PDB entry 4AQY | X-ray diffraction, 3.50 A resolution | chains A and M of the 23 polymer chains in the assembly

Chain A:
Molecule: 16S ribosomal RNA
Organism: Thermus thermophilus
Sequence (1522 nucleotides; numbered 0 to 1544 plus 21 insertion-coded residues; 44 numbers in that range are skipped by the numbering (no residue carries them; nothing is unmodelled there); the number before each row is that of its first residue; a row labelled like 189A-189L holds insertion residues (189A, then the next letters in order); numbering starts at 0):
     0 UUUGUUGGAG AGUUUGAUCC UGGCUCAGGG UGAACGCUGG CGGCGUGCCU AAGACAUGCA
    60 AGUCGUGCGG GCCG
    76 CGGGGUUUU
    88 ACUCCG
    96 UGGUCAGCGG CGGACGGGUG AGUAACGCGU GGGU
  129A G
   130 ACCUACCCGG AAGAGGGGGA CAACCCGGGG AAACUCGGGC UAAUCCCCCA UGUGGACCCG
189A-189L CCCCUUGGGGUG
   190 UGUCCAAAGG GCUUU
   216 GCCCGCUUCC GGAUGGGCCC GCGUCCCAUC AGCUAGUUGG UGGGGUAAUG GCCCACCAAG
   276 GCGACGACGG GUAGCCGGUC UGAGAGGAUG GCCGGCCACA GGGGCACUGA GACACGGGCC
   336 CCACUCCUAC GGGAGGCAGC AGUUAGGAAU CUUCCGCAAU GGGCGCAAGC CUGACGGAGC
   396 GACGCCGCUU GGAGGAAGAA GCCCUUCGGG GUGUAAACUC CUGA
   441 ACCCGGGACG AAACCCCC
   460 GA
   470 CGAGGGGA
   479 CUGACGGUAC CGGGGUAA
   498 UAGCGCCGGC CAACUCCGUG CCAGCAGCCG CGGUAAUACG GAGGGCGCGA GCGUUACCCG
   558 GAUUCACUGG GCGUAAAGGG CGUGUAGGCG GCCUGGGGCG UCCCAUGUGA AAGACCACGG
   618 CUCAACCGUG GGGGAGCGUG GGAUACGCUC AGGCUAGACG GUGGGAGAGG GUGGUGGAAU
   678 UCCCGGAGUA GCGGUGAAAU GCGCAGAUAC CGGGAGGAAC GCCGAUGGCG AAGGCAGCCA
   738 CCUGGUCCAC CCGUGACGCU GAGGCGCGAA AGCGUGGGGA GCAAACCGGA UUAGAUACCC
   798 GGGUAGUCCA CGCCCUAAAC GAUGCGCGCU AGGUCUCUGG GUCU
   848 CCUGGGGGCC GAAGCUAACG CGUUAAGCGC GCCGCCUGGG GAGUACGGCC GCAAGGCUGA
   908 AACUCAAAGG AAUUGACGGG GGCCCGCACA AGCGGUGGAG CAUGUGGUUU AAUUCGAAGC
   968 AACGCGAAGA ACCUUACCAG GCCUUGACAU GCUA
 1001A G
  1002 GGAACCCGGG UGAAAGCCUG GGGUGCCCC
1030A-1030D GCGA
  1031 GGGGAGCCCU AGCACAGGUG CUGCAUGGCC GUCGUCAGCU CGUGCCGUGA GGUGUUGGGU
  1091 UAAGUCCCGC AACGAGCGCA ACCCCCGCCG UUAGUUGCCA GCGGUUCGGC CGGGCACUCU
  1151 AACGGGACUG CCCGCG
  1168 AAAGCGGGAG GAAGGAGGGG ACGACGUCUG GUCAGCAUGG CCCUUACGGC CUGGGCGACA
  1228 CACGUGCUAC AAUGCCCACU ACAAAGCGAU GCCACCCGGC AACGGGGAGC UAAUCGCAAA
  1288 AAGGUGGGCC CAGUUCGGAU UGGGGUCUGC AACCCGACCC CAUGAAGCCG GAAUCGCUAG
  1348 UAAUCGCGGA UCAGCC
 1363A A
  1364 UGCCGCGGUG AAUACGUUCC CGGGCCUUGU ACACACCGCC CGUCACGCCA UGGGAGCGGG
  1424 CUCUACCCGA AGUCGCCGG
1442A-1442B GA
  1443 GCCUA
  1452 C
  1456 GGGCAGGCGC CGAGGGUAGG GCCCGUGACU GGGGCGAAGU CGUAACAAGG UAGCUGUACC
  1516 GGAAGGUGCG GCUGGAUCAC CUCCUUUCU
Unresolved in the structure: 0-4, 1534-1540
Metal / ion sites: Mg2+ site 1: U12, C526, A914; Mg2+ site 2: G15, U920; Mg2+ site 3 near G21 (its only coordinating residue here); Mg2+ site 4 near G22 (its only coordinating residue here); Mg2+ site 5: G46, G394; Mg2+ site 6: C48, G115; Mg2+ site 7 near A53 (its only coordinating residue here); Mg2+ site 8 near A59 (its only coordinating residue here); Mg2+ site 9: G61, U62, G105; Mg2+ site 10: A109, A329, G331; Mg2+ site 11: G115, G117; Mg2+ site 12: A116, G117, G289; 112 more Mg2+ sites not listed; 10 more K+ sites not listed
Small-molecule neighbours:
  - apramycin (AM2), molecule 1: G38, C40, G41, G42, A393, G394, C395, G396, A397, C483, G484, U486, A487
  - apramycin (AM2), molecule 2: U244, C245, C893, G894, G1416, G1417, C1478, C1479, G1480, U1481, G1482
  - apramycin (AM2), molecule 3: G664, A665, G666, G667, G668, U669, C732, A733, G734, C735, C806
  - apramycin (AM2), molecule 4: G818, A819, U820, G854, G855, C856, G867, C868, G869, U871, A872
  - apramycin (AM2), molecule 5: G1405, C1407, A1408, C1409, G1410, G1491, A1492, A1493, G1494, U1495, C1496
What the authors report for this chain:
  - binding site for apramycin: A1408, G1491, A1493, G1494, U1495
  - mutagenesis - A1408G, G1491A, G1491C, G1491U: increased growth in response to apramycin

Chain M:
Molecule: 30S ribosomal protein S13
Organism: Thermus thermophilus
Sequence (126 residues; row label = number of the first residue in the row):
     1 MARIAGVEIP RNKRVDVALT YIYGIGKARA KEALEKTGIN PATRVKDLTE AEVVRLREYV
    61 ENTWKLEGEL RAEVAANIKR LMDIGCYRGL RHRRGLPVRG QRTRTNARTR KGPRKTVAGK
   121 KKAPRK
Unresolved in the structure: 1
Metal / ion sites: Mg2+ site 1: Thr20, Ile22, Ile25 (shared with U1330(A) of chain A); Mg2+ site 2: Gln101 (shared with C1322(A) of chain A)

How chain A and chain M interact:
Residue-residue contacts (105; chain A residue first):
  A946(A) with Arg114(M), salt bridge to the phosphate
  G947(A) with Arg108(M), phosphate contact; Thr109(M), hydrogen bond to the phosphate; Arg114(M), salt bridge to the phosphate
  C948(A) with Asn106(M), hydrogen bond to the base; Ala107(M), phosphate contact; Arg108(M), hydrogen bond to the phosphate; Thr109(M), hydrogen bond to the phosphate
  A949(A) with Gln101(M), phosphate contact; Arg102(M), phosphate contact; Asn106(M), hydrogen bond to the base
  U950(A) with Arg102(M), salt bridge to the phosphate; Thr105(M), base contact; Asn106(M), hydrogen bond to the base
  G951(A) with Arg102(M), salt bridge to the phosphate
  U952(A) with Arg104(M), hydrogen bond to the base; Thr105(M), base contact; Arg125(M), base contact; Lys126(M), hydrogen bond to the sugar
  G953(A) with Arg104(M), hydrogen bond to the base; Ala123(M), sugar contact; Pro124(M), sugar contact; Arg125(M), sugar contact
  G954(A) with Arg104(M), hydrogen bond to the base; Lys120(M), salt bridge to the phosphate
  A965(A) with Pro124(M), base contact; Lys126(M), base contact
  A969(A) with Pro124(M), base contact; Lys126(M), base contact
  C970(A) with Lys126(M), base contact
  A1225(A) with Arg102(M), phosphate contact; Thr103(M), hydrogen bond to the phosphate; Arg104(M), phosphate contact
  C1226(A) with Arg91(M), salt bridge to the phosphate; Leu96(M), phosphate contact; Thr103(M), hydrogen bond to the phosphate; Arg104(M), base contact; Lys111(M), hydrogen bond to the sugar
  A1227(A) with Leu96(M), phosphate contact; Lys111(M), salt bridge to the phosphate; Lys115(M), hydrogen bond to the phosphate; Val117(M), sugar contact
  C1228(A) with Arg104(M), hydrogen bond to the base; Arg108(M), salt bridge to the phosphate; Lys111(M), salt bridge to the phosphate; Pro113(M), phosphate contact; Arg114(M), phosphate contact; Lys115(M), salt bridge to the phosphate; Thr116(M), hydrogen bond to the phosphate; Val117(M), hydrogen bond to the sugar
  A1229(A) with Arg104(M), hydrogen bond to the base; Arg114(M), salt bridge to the phosphate; Thr116(M), hydrogen bond to the phosphate; Arg125(M), hydrogen bond to the sugar
  C1230(A) with Arg125(M), hydrogen bond to the sugar; Lys126(M), sugar contact
  G1295(A) with Arg14(M), hydrogen bond to the sugar
  C1296(A) with Arg14(M), sugar contact; Arg44(M), salt bridge to the phosphate
  C1297(A) with Arg44(M), salt bridge to the phosphate
  U1301(A) with Lys13(M), sugar contact; Tyr21(M), hydrogen bond to the phosphate
  U1302(A) with Lys13(M), salt bridge to the phosphate; Arg14(M), hydrogen bond to the base; Val17(M), base contact; Tyr21(M), hydrogen bond to the phosphate; Lys27(M), hydrogen bond to the sugar
  A1306(A) with Thr109(M), hydrogen bond to the sugar
  U1307(A) with Gln101(M), hydrogen bond to the phosphate; Thr109(M), sugar contact; Arg110(M), phosphate contact
  U1308(A) with Ile78(M), sugar contact; His92(M), hydrogen bond to the phosphate; Pro97(M), phosphate contact; Val98(M), hydrogen bond to the phosphate; Arg99(M), phosphate contact; Gln101(M), hydrogen bond to the phosphate; Arg110(M), phosphate contact
  G1309(A) with Val74(M), sugar contact; Asn77(M), phosphate contact; Ile78(M), sugar contact; Arg88(M), salt bridge to the phosphate; His92(M), salt bridge to the phosphate; Val98(M), phosphate contact; Arg99(M), salt bridge to the phosphate
  G1310(A) with Asn77(M), phosphate contact; Arg80(M), salt bridge to the phosphate; Arg88(M), salt bridge to the phosphate
  C1320(A) with Tyr87(M), sugar contact
  C1321(A) with Tyr87(M), sugar contact
  G1323(A) with Arg99(M), phosphate contact
  C1328(A) with Ala28(M), phosphate contact; Arg29(M), hydrogen bond to the sugar
  A1329(A) with Tyr23(M), phosphate contact; Gly24(M), sugar contact; Ile25(M), phosphate contact; Gly26(M), hydrogen bond to the phosphate; Ala28(M), phosphate contact; Arg29(M), hydrogen bond to the phosphate; Leu70(M), sugar contact
  U1330(A) with Ile22(M), phosphate contact; Tyr23(M), phosphate contact; Ile25(M), phosphate contact; Gly26(M), phosphate contact
  G1331(A) with Tyr23(M), phosphate contact
Interface residues without a listed pair, chain A (37 interface residues in all): C1322, A1332
Interface residues without a listed pair, chain M (51 interface residues in all): Thr20, Leu81, Gly100, Ala118

In short:
Chain A and chain M form an interface of 37 and 51 residues respectively, with 34 hydrogen bonds and 19 salt
bridges. Among the polar pairs are C948(A)-Asn106(M), A949(A)-Asn106(M) and U950(A)-Asn106(M). From the paper:
a binding site for apramycin at A1408(A), G1491(A) and A1493(A) among others; A1408G, G1491A and G1491C of
chain A, among others, increase growth in response to apramycin.
Chain A is 16S ribosomal RNA and chain M is 30S ribosomal protein S13, both from Thermus thermophilus; the
structure, Structure of ribosome-apramycin complexes, was determined by X-ray diffraction.
